PDB entry 6KDP | X-ray diffraction, 2.93 A resolution | chains A and B of the 4 polymer chains in the assembly

== Chain A ==
Protein: DNA (cytosine-5)-methyltransferase 3B
Source organism: Homo sapiens
Notes: EC 2.1.1.37
Reference sequence: Q9UBC3 (DNM3B_HUMAN); residue numbers follow UniProt; this construct covers 571-853
Sequence (286 residues; each row starts with the number of its first residue):
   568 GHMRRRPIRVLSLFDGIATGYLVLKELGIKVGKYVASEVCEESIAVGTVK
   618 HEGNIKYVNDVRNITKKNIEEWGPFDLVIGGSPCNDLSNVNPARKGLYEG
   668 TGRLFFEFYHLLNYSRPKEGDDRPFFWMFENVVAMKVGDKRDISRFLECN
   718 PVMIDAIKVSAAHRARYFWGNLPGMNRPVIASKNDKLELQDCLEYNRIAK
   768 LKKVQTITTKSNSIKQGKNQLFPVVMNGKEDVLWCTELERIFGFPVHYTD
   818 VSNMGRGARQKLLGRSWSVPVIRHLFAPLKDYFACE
Unresolved in the structure: 568-569, 779-785
Differences from the reference sequence: expression tag (568-570)
Small-molecule neighbours: S-adenosylhomocysteine (SAH): Phe581, Asp582, Gly583, Ile584, Thr586, Ser604, Glu605, Val606, Cys607, Ser610, Asn626, Asp627, Val628, Arg629, Gly648, Ser649, Pro650, Leu671, Arg832, Ser833, Trp834
What the authors report for this chain:
  - conformationally variable residues (order/disorder transition): Asn779 to Lys785
  - mutagenesis - V657G, T775S (6.3-fold), N779A, N779D, N779Q, N779V: decreased catalytic activity on CpG sites
  - mutagenesis - C651A: abolished catalytic activity on CpG sites
  - specificity-determining residues: Lys777, Asn779
  - mutagenesis - K777A: decreased catalytic activity on CpG, CpA and CpT sites
  - mutagenesis - Q772R (0.069 and 0.072 uM): unchanged binding to DNA
  - disease-associated variants - A585V, A603T, V606A: decreased binding to SAM (proposed by the authors, not directly observed)
  - disease-associated variants - H814R, D817G, V818M: decreased binding to DNA (cytosine-5)-methyltransferase 3B (chain A) (proposed by the authors, not directly observed)
  - disease-associated variants - V726G, A766P, R840Q: decreased stability (proposed by the authors, not directly observed)
  - disease-associated variants - V699G: decreased binding to cytosine (proposed by the authors, not directly observed)
  - disease-associated variants - R823G: decreased binding to DNA (proposed by the authors, not directly observed)
  - disease-associated variants - R823G: decreased catalytic activity (citing earlier work)
  - mutagenesis - K777R: increased catalytic activity on CpG
  - mutagenesis - Q772R: decreased catalytic activity on 49-bp DNA (CG-3)
  - mutagenesis - Q772R: decreased catalytic activity on 24-bp DNA (CG and CG-2)

== Chain B ==
Protein: DNA (cytosine-5)-methyltransferase 3-like
Source organism: Homo sapiens
Reference sequence: Q9UJW3 (DNM3L_HUMAN); residue numbers follow UniProt; this construct covers 178-379
Sequence (204 residues; each row starts with the number of its first residue):
   176 GHMFETVPVWRRQPVRVLSLFEDIKKELTSLGFLESGSDPGQLKHVVDVT
   226 DTVRKDVEEWGPFDLVYGATPPLGHTCDRPPSWYLFQFHRLLQYARPKPG
   276 SPRPFFWMFVDNLVLNKEDLDVASRFLEMEPVTIPDVHGGSLQNAVRVWS
   326 NIPAIRSRHWALVSEEELSLLAQNKQSSKLAAKWPTKLVKNCFLPLREYF
   376 KYFS
Unresolved in the structure: 176-178, 213-215, 351-357
Differences from the reference sequence: expression tag (176-177)

== How chain A and chain B interact ==
Contacting residue pairs - 34 pairs, chain A then chain B:
  Arg629(A) - Arg300(B)
  Lys633(A) - Glu303(B)  salt bridge
  Tyr665(A) - Ser257(B)  hydrogen bond (backbone-side chain)
  Tyr665(A) - Trp258(B)
  Tyr665(A) - Gln262(B)
  Glu666(A) - Pro255(B)
  Glu666(A) - Pro256(B)
  Arg670(A) - Ser257(B)  hydrogen bond
  Arg670(A) - Asp294(B)  salt bridge
  Phe673(A) - Phe261(B)  hydrophobic
  Phe673(A) - Phe301(B)
  Glu674(A) - Arg300(B)  salt bridge
  Glu674(A) - Phe301(B)
  Tyr676(A) - His264(B)  hydrogen bond
  Tyr676(A) - Arg265(B)
  Tyr676(A) - Gln268(B)
  His677(A) - His264(B)
  His677(A) - Arg300(B)
  His677(A) - Phe301(B)
  Tyr681(A) - Glu303(B)  hydrogen bond
  Arg708(A) - Thr225(B)
  Asp709(A) - Thr225(B)
  Asp709(A) - Gln262(B)
  Arg712(A) - Thr225(B)  hydrogen bond (side chain-backbone)
  Arg712(A) - Asp226(B)  salt bridge
  Arg712(A) - Thr227(B)
  Arg712(A) - Val228(B)
  Arg712(A) - Arg265(B)
  Arg712(A) - Tyr269(B)  hydrogen bond (backbone-side chain)
  Phe713(A) - Phe261(B)
  Phe713(A) - Gln262(B)
  Phe713(A) - Arg265(B)
  Glu715(A) - Arg229(B)  salt bridge
  Glu715(A) - Tyr269(B)  hydrogen bond
Interface residues without a listed pair, chain A (16 interface residues in all): Glu686
Interface residues without a listed pair, chain B (22 interface residues in all): Pro274, Glu293, Val297

== Summary ==
Chain A and chain B form an interface of 16 and 22 residues respectively, with 7 hydrogen bonds and 5 salt
bridges. Among the polar pairs are Lys633(A)-Glu303(B), Arg670(A)-Asp294(B) and Glu674(A)-Arg300(B). From the
paper: V657G, T775S and N779A of chain A, among others, reduce catalytic activity on CpG sites; specificity
determinants Lys777(A) and Asn779(A); 21 substitutions were tested in all.
Here chain A is DNA (cytosine-5)-methyltransferase 3B and chain B is DNA (cytosine-5)-methyltransferase
3-like, both from Homo sapiens. Entry 6KDP (Crystal structure of human DNMT3B-DNMT3L complex (II)) was
determined by X-ray diffraction (same publication as 6KDA, 6KDB, 6KDL and 6KDT).
